PDB entry 3R66 | X-ray diffraction, 2.30 A resolution | chains B and D of the 4 polymer chains in the assembly

Chain B:
Name: Non-structural protein 1
Source organism: Influenza B virus
UniProt: P03502 (NS1_INBLE); residues 1-103 here = UniProt positions 1-103
Chain sequence (113 residues; row label = number of the first residue in the row; numbers below 1 keep their minus sign (Met-9 is residue -9)):
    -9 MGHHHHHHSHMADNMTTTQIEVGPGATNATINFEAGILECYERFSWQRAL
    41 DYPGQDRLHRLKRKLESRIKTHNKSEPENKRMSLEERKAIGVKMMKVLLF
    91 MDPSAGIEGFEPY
Disordered / not traced: -9 to 6, 103
Construct notes: expression tag (-9 to 0)
UniProt features mapped onto this chain:
  - motif: Arg50 to Leu55 (Nuclear localization signal)
  - mutagenesis: Arg33 (R33A: Partial loss of dsRNA-binding and no effect on inhibition of IFN-beta promoter; when associated with A-38), Arg38 (R38A: Partial loss of dsRNA-binding and no effect on inhibition of IFN-beta promoter; when associated with A-33), Arg47 (R47A: Complete loss of dsRNA-binding and 40% loss of inhibition of IFN-beta promoter; when associated with A-50), Arg50 (R50A: Complete loss of dsRNA-binding and 40% loss of inhibition of IFN-beta promoter; when associated with A-47), Lys52 (K52A: Partial loss of dsRNA-binding and 15% loss of inhibition of IFN-beta promoter; when associated with A-53 and A-54), Arg53 (R53A: Partial loss of dsRNA-binding and 15% loss of inhibition of IFN-beta promoter; when associated with A-52 and A-54), Lys54 (K54A: Partial loss of dsRNA-binding and 15% loss of inhibition of IFN-beta promoter; when associated with A-52 and A-53), Arg58 (R58A: Complete loss of dsRNA-binding and 20% loss of inhibition of IFN-beta promoter; when associated with A-60 and A-64), Lys60 (K60A: Complete loss of dsRNA-binding and 20% loss of inhibition of IFN-beta promoter; when associated with A-58 and A-64), Lys64 (K64A: Complete loss of dsRNA-binding and 20% loss of inhibition of IFN-beta promoter; when associated with A-58 and A-60), Lys70 (K70A: No effect on dsRNA-binding and inhibition of IFN-beta promoter; when associated with A-71), Arg71 (R71A: No effect on dsRNA-binding and inhibition of IFN-beta promoter; when associated with A-70), 4 further mutagenesis entries in UniProt

Chain D:
Name: Ubiquitin-like protein ISG15
Source organism: Homo sapiens
UniProt: P05161 (ISG15_HUMAN); residues 1-157 here = UniProt positions 1-157
Chain sequence (164 residues; row label = number of the first residue in the row; numbers below 1 keep their minus sign (Ser-6 is residue -6)):
    -6 SHHHHHHMGWDLTVKMLAGNEFQVSLSSSMSVSELKAQITQKIGVHAFQQ
    44 RLAVHPSGVALQDRVPLASQGLGPGSTVLLVVDKCDEPLSILVRNNKGRS
    94 STYEVRLTQTVAHLKQQVSGLEGVQDDLFWLTFEGKPLEDQLPLGEYGLK
   144 PLSTVFMNLRLRGG
Disordered / not traced: -6 to 3, 155-157
Modified positions: Cys78 (3-sulfinoalanine; CSD)
Construct notes: expression tag (-6 to 0)
UniProt features mapped onto this chain:
  - region: Arg153 to Gly157 (Involved in the ligation of specific target proteins)
  - motif: Leu152 to Gly157 (LRLRGG)
  - site: Arg153 (Interacts with activating enzyme)
  - modified residue: Cys78 (S-nitrosocysteine)
  - cross-link: Gly157 (Glycyl lysine isopeptide (Gly-Lys) (interchain with K-? in acceptor proteins))
  - mutagenesis: Arg44 (R44A: Does not affect ISG15 signaling, interaction with ITGAL or activation of SRC family tyrosine kinases), Ser83 (S83A: Does not affect ISG15 signaling, interaction with ITGAL or activation of SRC family tyrosine kinases), Tyr96 (Y96L: Reduces ISG15 signaling. Strongly reduces ISG15 signaling and abolishes interaction with ITGAL and activation of SRC family tyrosine kinases; when associated with D-102), Arg99 (R99A: Strongly reduces ISG15 signaling and abolishes interaction with ITGAL), Thr101 (T101A: Strongly reduces ISG15 signaling and abolishes interaction with ITGAL and activation of SRC family tyrosine kinases), Gln102 (Q102D: Reduces ISG15 signaling. Strongly reduces ISG15 signaling and abolishes interaction with ITGAL and activation of SRC family tyrosine kinases; when associated with L-96), Thr103 (T103A: Strongly reduces ISG15 signaling and abolishes interaction with ITGAL)

How chain B and chain D interact:
Contacting residue pairs - 14 pairs, chain B then chain D:
  Ala19(B) with Ala11(D), hydrophobic
  Met84(B) with Leu10(D)
  Val87(B) with Leu10(D), hydrophobic; Val74(D), hydrophobic
  Leu88(B) with Leu10(D), hydrophobic
  Met91(B) with Val74(D), hydrophobic; Val75(D)
  Pro93(B) with Ala46(D), hydrophobic; Leu72(D), hydrophobic; Val74(D), hydrophobic
  Ser94(B) with Gly51(D)
  Ile97(B) with Pro49(D); Ser50(D); Gly51(D)
Also at the interface, not in a pair above, chain B (9 interface residues in all): Asp92
Also at the interface, not in a pair above, chain D (11 interface residues in all): Arg44, Asp76

Overview:
Chain B and chain D form an interface of 9 and 11 residues respectively. From UniProt: 16 mutagenesis sites on
chain B; 7 mutagenesis sites on chain D.
Chain B is Non-structural protein 1 (Influenza B virus) and chain D is Ubiquitin-like protein ISG15 (Homo
sapiens); the structure, Crystal structure of human ISG15 in complex with NS1 N-terminal region from influenza
virus B, Northeast ..., was determined by X-ray diffraction.
